1RQL - chains A and B; structure by X-ray diffraction, 2.40 A resolution.

== Chain A (and B) ==
Name: Phosphonoacetaldehyde Hydrolase
Source organism: Bacillus cereus
Notes: chain B of this document is another copy of the same molecule, construct and numbering; everything in this record applies to it too
UniProt: O31156 (O31156_BACCE); numbering as in UniProt (aligned over 1-267)
Chain sequence (267 residues; row label = number of the first residue in the row):
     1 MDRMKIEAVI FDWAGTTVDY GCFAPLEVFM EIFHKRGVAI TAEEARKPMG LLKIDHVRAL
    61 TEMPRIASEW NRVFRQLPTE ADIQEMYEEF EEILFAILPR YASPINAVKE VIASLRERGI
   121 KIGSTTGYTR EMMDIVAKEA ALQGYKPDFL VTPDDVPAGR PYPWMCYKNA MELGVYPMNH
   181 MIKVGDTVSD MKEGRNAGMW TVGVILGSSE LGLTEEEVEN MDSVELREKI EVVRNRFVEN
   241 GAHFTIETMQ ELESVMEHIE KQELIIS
Unresolved in the structure: 1-4, 262-267
Differences from the reference sequence: conflict Ala107 (Gly in O31156)
Ion coordination: Mg2+: Asp12, Ala14, Asp186
What the authors report for this chain:
  - catalytic residues: Lys53
  - catalytic residues: Asp12, Met49, His56 (proposed by the authors, not directly observed)
  - contacts within the chain: Ala45-His56 (hydrogen bond)
  - mutagenesis - C22A (100-fold), C22S (10-fold), C22S/Y128F (10-fold), M49L (17,000-fold), H56A (1000-fold), Y128A (230-fold), Y128F (10-fold): decreased catalytic activity
  - conformationally variable residues (domain motion): Lys53

== How chain A and chain B interact ==
Residue-residue contacts (22):
  Pro163(A) with Tyr176(B), hydrophobic
  Trp164(A) with Ala170(B); Met171(B), hydrophobic; Gly174(B); Val175(B)
  Tyr167(A) with Tyr167(B), hydrophobic; Met171(B), hydrophobic; Met178(B)
  Ala170(A) with Trp164(B)
  Met171(A) with Pro157(B); Trp164(B); Tyr167(B), hydrophobic; Met171(B), hydrophobic
  Glu172(A) with Pro157(B)
  Gly174(A) with Trp164(B)
  Val175(A) with Trp164(B)
  Tyr176(A) with Pro163(B), hydrophobic; Asn196(B)
  Pro177(A) with Asn196(B)
  Met178(A) with Tyr167(B)
  Asn196(A) with Tyr176(B); Pro177(B)
Also at the interface, not in a pair above, chain A (15 interface residues in all): Pro157, Tyr162, Lys168
Also at the interface, not in a pair above, chain B (14 interface residues in all): Val156, Tyr162

== In short ==
15 residues of chain A face 14 of chain B across their interface. The Mg2+ site is built by Asp12(A), Ala14(A)
and Asp186(A). The paper reports catalytic residues Lys53(A), Asp12(A) and Met49(A) among others; C22A, C22S
and C22S/Y128F of chain A, among others, reduce catalytic activity; 7 substitutions were tested in all.
Chain A and chain B are both Phosphonoacetaldehyde Hydrolase (Bacillus cereus); the structure, Crystal
Structure of Phosponoacetaldehyde Hydrolase Complexed with Magnesium and the Inhibitor Vinyl Sulfonate, was
determined by X-ray diffraction.
